PDB entry 1GTW | X-ray diffraction, 1.85 A resolution | chains A and C of the 4 polymer chains in the assembly

[Chain A]
Molecule: Caat/enhancer binding protein beta
Organism: Homo sapiens
Notes: fragment: bzip domain, residues 259-336
UniProtKB: P17676 (CEBPB_HUMAN); residues 259-336 here = UniProt positions 259-336
Chain sequence (78 residues; numbered 259 to 336; the number before each row is that of its first residue):
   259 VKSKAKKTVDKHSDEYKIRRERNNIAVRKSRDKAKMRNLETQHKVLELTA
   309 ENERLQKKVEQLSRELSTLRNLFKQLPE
Unresolved in the structure: 259-267, 334-336
UniProt features mapped onto this chain:
  - region: Lys275 to Arg295 (Basic motif), Leu297 to Leu304 (Leucine-zipper)
  - modified residue: Thr266 (Phosphothreonine), Ser288 (Phosphoserine), Ser325 (Phosphoserine)
  - cross-link (Glycyl lysine isopeptide (Lys-Gly)): Lys260 (interchain with G-Cter in SUMO2), Lys262 (interchain with G-Cter in SUMO2), Lys332 (interchain with G-Cter in SUMO2)
  - mutagenesis: Ser288 (S288A: Loss of nuclear translocation)

[Chain C]
Molecule: 16-nt DNA strand
Sequence (16 nucleotides; row label = number of the first residue in the row):
     1 AATGTGGCGCAATCCT

[How chain A and chain C interact]
Residue-residue contacts (14):
  Lys269(A) - DA11(C)  salt bridge to the phosphate
  Tyr274(A) - DA11(C)  hydrogen bond to the phosphate
  Arg278(A) - DC10(C)  salt bridge to the phosphate
  Arg278(A) - DA11(C)  hydrogen bond to the base
  Asn281(A) - DA11(C)  hydrogen bond to the base
  Asn281(A) - DA12(C)  base contact
  Asn282(A) - DG9(C)  sugar contact
  Asn282(A) - DC10(C)  hydrogen bond to the phosphate
  Val285(A) - DA11(C)  base contact
  Arg286(A) - DC8(C)  phosphate contact
  Arg289(A) - DC8(C)  base contact
  Arg289(A) - DG9(C)  hydrogen bond to the base
  Arg289(A) - DC10(C)  base contact
  Lys293(A) - DG7(C)  salt bridge to the phosphate

[Summary]
9 residues of chain A and 6 residues of chain C are in contact; the contacts include 5 hydrogen bonds and 3
salt bridges. Polar contacts include Arg278(A)-DA11(C), Asn281(A)-DA11(C) and Arg289(A)-DG9(C). Curated
annotation (UniProt) lists one mutagenesis site on chain A.
Here chain A is Caat/enhancer binding protein beta (Homo sapiens) and chain C is a 16-nt DNA strand. Entry
1GTW (crystal structure of C/EBPbeta bZip homodimer bound to a DNA fragment from the tom-1A promoter) was
determined by X-ray diffraction.
